7ICJ - chains T and A of the 3 polymer chains in the assembly; structure by X-ray diffraction, 3.50 A resolution.

Chain T:
Molecule: 6-nt DNA strand
Sequence (6 nucleotides; each row starts with the number of its first residue):
     2 CATCTG

Chain A:
Protein: Protein (DNA polymerase beta (e.c.2.7.7.7))
From: Homo sapiens
UniProt: P06746 (DPOB_HUMAN); residues 2-335 here correspond to UniProt positions 1-334 (UniProt number = residue number - 1)
Chain sequence (335 residues; each row starts with the number of its first residue):
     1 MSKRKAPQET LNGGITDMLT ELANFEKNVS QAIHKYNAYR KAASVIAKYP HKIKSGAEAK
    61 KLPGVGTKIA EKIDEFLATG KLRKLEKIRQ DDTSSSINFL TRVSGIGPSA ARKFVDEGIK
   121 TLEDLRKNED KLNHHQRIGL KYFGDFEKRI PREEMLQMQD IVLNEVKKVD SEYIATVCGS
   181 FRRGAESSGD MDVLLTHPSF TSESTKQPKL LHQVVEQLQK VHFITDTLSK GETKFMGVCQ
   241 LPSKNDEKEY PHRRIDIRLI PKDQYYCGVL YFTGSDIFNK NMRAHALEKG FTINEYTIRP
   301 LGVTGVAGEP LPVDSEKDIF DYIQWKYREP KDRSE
Not modelled in the structure: 1-8
Metal / ion sites: Cu ion: His-51, His-134; Na+: Leu-62, Gly-64, Val-65
Swiss-Prot annotation at these positions:
  - binding site (K(+)): Lys-61
  - binding site (Na(+)): Lys-61

Interface between chain T and chain A:
Pairs across the interface (11; chain T residue first):
  DA3(T) / Thr-233(A)  phosphate contact
  DA3(T) / Lys-234(A)  phosphate contact
  DT4(T) / Ser-229(A)  phosphate contact
  DT4(T) / Lys-230(A)  phosphate contact
  DT4(T) / Gly-231(A)  hydrogen bond to the phosphate
  DT4(T) / Glu-232(A)  hydrogen bond to the phosphate
  DT4(T) / Thr-233(A)  phosphate contact
  DT4(T) / Lys-234(A)  hydrogen bond to the phosphate
  DC5(T) / Ser-229(A)  sugar contact
  DC5(T) / Lys-230(A)  hydrogen bond to the phosphate
  DT6(T) / Asn-133(A)  phosphate contact

Summary:
Chain T and chain A form an interface of 4 and 7 residues respectively, with 4 hydrogen bonds. Polar pairs
include DT4(T)/Gly-231(A), DT4(T)/Glu-232(A) and DT4(T)/Lys-234(A). His-51(A) and His-134(A) coordinate a Cu
ion ion. From UniProt: K+-binding residue Lys-61(A) and Na+-binding residue Lys-61(A) on chain A.
Here chain T is a 6-nt DNA strand and chain A is Protein (DNA polymerase beta (e.c.2.7.7.7)) (Homo sapiens).
Entry 7ICJ (DNA polymerase beta (pol B) (e.c.2.7.7.7) complexed with six base pairs of DNA; soaked in the ...)
was determined by X-ray diffraction (same publication as 1ZQT, 7ICE, 7ICF, 7ICG, 7ICH, 7ICI and 39 further
entries).
